Entry 6H9G (electron microscopy, 11.00 A resolution (very low resolution: no residue pairs are listed; an interface is given only as per-side residue counts)); this record covers chains A and B.

[Chain A]
Name: Nucleoprotein
Source organism: Influenza A virus (strain A/Wilson-Smith/1933 H1N1)
Reference sequence: Q1K9H2 (Q1K9H2_I33A0); numbering as in UniProt (aligned over 21-489)
Sequence (469 residues; row label = number of the first residue in the row):
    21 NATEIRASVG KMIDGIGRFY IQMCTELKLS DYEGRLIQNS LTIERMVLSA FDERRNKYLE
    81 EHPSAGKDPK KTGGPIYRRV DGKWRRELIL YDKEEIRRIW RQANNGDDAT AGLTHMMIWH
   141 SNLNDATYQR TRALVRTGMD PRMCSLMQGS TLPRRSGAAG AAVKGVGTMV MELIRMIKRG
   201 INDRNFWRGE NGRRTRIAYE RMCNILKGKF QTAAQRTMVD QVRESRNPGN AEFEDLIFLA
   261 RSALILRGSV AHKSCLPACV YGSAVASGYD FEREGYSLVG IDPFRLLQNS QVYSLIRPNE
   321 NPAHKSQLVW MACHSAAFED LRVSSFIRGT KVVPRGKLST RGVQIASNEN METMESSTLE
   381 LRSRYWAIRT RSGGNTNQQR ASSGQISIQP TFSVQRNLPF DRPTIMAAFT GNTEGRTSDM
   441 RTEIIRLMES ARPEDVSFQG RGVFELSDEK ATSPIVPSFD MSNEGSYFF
Disordered / not traced: 73-91, 203-212, 397-454

[Chain B]
Name: Polypeptide loop
Source organism: Influenza A virus
Sequence (19 residues; row label = number of the first residue in the row):
   402 SSGQISIQPT FSVQRNLPF

[Interface between chain A and chain B]
At this resolution (11 A) residue pairs are not listed: 44 residues of chain A and 19 of chain B lie at the interface.

[Summary]
Chain A and chain B form an interface of 44 and 19 residues respectively.
Chain A is Nucleoprotein (Influenza A virus (strain A/Wilson-Smith/1933 H1N1)) and chain B is Polypeptide loop
(Influenza A virus); the structure, Influenza A nucleoprotein docked into 3D helical structure of the wild
type ribonucleoprotein complex obtained using ..., was determined by electron microscopy (same publication as
6I7B, 6I7M, 6I85 and 6I54).
